PDB entry 2PR9 | X-ray diffraction, 2.51 A resolution | chains A and P

[Chain A]
Molecule: AP-2 complex subunit mu-1
Source organism: Rattus norvegicus
Notes: fragment: second domain (residues 158-435)
UniProtKB: P84092 (AP2M1_RAT); numbering as in UniProt (aligned over 158-435)
Sequence (299 residues; numbered 137 to 435; the number before each row is that of its first residue):
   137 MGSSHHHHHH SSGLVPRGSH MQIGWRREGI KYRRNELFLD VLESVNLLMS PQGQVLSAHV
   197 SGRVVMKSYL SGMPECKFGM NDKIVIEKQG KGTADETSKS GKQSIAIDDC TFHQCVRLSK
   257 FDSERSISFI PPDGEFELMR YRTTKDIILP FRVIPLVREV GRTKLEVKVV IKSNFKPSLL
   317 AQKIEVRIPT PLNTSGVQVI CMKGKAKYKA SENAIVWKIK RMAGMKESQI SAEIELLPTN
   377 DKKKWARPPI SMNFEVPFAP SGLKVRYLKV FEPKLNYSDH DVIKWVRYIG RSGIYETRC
Unresolved in the structure: 137-158, 220-237, 256-260
Differences from the reference sequence: expression tag (137-157)
UniProt features mapped onto this chain:
  - binding site (a 1,2-diacyl-sn-glycero-3-phospho-(1D-myo-inositol-3,4,5-trisphosphate)): K341, K345, K354
  - mutagenesis: D176 (D176A: Abolishes interaction with TTGN1 and EGFR), W421 (W421A: Abolishes interaction with TTGN1 and EGFR)
Reported in the primary citation:
  - conformationally variable residues (side-chain flip): H416
  - mutagenesis - W421A: decreased binding to GABA(A) receptor subunit gamma-2 peptide (chain P)

[Chain P]
Molecule: GABA(A) receptor subunit gamma-2 peptide
UniProtKB: P18508 (GBRG2_RAT); residues 1-10 here correspond to UniProt positions 400-409 (UniProt number = residue number + 399)
Sequence (10 residues; each row starts with the number of its first residue):
     1 DEEYGYECLD
Reported in the primary citation:
  - specificity-determining residues: Y4

[How chain A and chain P interact]
Residue-residue contacts (19):
  F174(A) with Y6(P), hydrophobic
  L175(A) with Y6(P)
  D176(A) with Y6(P), hydrogen bond
  K203(A) with Y6(P), hydrogen bond
  Q318(A) with Y4(P)
  K319(A) with E2(P), salt bridge
  V392(A) with Y4(P)
  P393(A) with Y4(P)
  V401(A) with L9(P)
  K420(A) with C8(P); L9(P), hydrogen bond (backbone-backbone)
  W421(A) with Y6(P), hydrophobic; E7(P); C8(P)
  V422(A) with Y6(P); E7(P), hydrogen bond (backbone-backbone); L9(P), hydrophobic
  R423(A) with G5(P); Y6(P), hydrogen bond
Also at the interface, not in a pair above, chain A (17 interface residues in all): E391, R402, L404, I425
Also at the interface, not in a pair above, chain P (8 interface residues in all): D1
The authors on this interface:
  - pairs named by the authors: Q318(A)-Y4(P), K319(A)-E2(P) (salt bridge), E391(A)-Y4(P), P393(A)-Y4(P)
  - interface residues, chain A: F174(A), D176(A), K203(A), Q318(A), V392(A), P393(A), K420(A), W421(A), R423(A), I425(A)
  - interface residues, chain P: D1(P), Y4(P), Y6(P), E7(P), L9(P)

[Summary]
17 residues of chain A and 8 residues of chain P are in contact, with 5 hydrogen bonds and 1 salt bridge.
Polar contacts include K319(A)-E2(P), D176(A)-Y6(P) and K203(A)-Y6(P). The paper describes contacts between
Q318(A) and Y4(P), E391(A) and Y4(P) and P393(A) and Y4(P); a salt bridge between K319(A) and E2(P). The paper
reports that W421A of chain A reduces binding to GABA(A) receptor subunit gamma-2 peptide (chain P); interface
residues F174(A), D176(A) and D1(P) among others.
Chain A is AP-2 complex subunit mu-1 (Rattus norvegicus) and chain P is GABA(A) receptor subunit gamma-2
peptide; the structure, Mu2 adaptin subunit (AP50) of AP2 adaptor (second domain), complexed with GABAA
receptor-gamma2 subunit-derived internalization peptide ..., was determined by X-ray diffraction.
